Entry 4IG3 (X-ray diffraction, 1.95 A resolution); this record covers chains A and B.

Chain A:
Name: Reverse transcriptase/ribonuclease H
Organism: Human immunodeficiency virus type 1
Notes: EC 2.7.7.49, 2.7.7.7, 3.1.26.13; fragment: p66
UniProt: P03366 (POL_HV1B1); residues 1-555 here correspond to UniProt positions 600-1154 (UniProt number = residue number + 599)
Chain sequence (557 residues; row label = number of the first residue in the row; numbers below 1 keep their minus sign (Met-1 is residue -1)):
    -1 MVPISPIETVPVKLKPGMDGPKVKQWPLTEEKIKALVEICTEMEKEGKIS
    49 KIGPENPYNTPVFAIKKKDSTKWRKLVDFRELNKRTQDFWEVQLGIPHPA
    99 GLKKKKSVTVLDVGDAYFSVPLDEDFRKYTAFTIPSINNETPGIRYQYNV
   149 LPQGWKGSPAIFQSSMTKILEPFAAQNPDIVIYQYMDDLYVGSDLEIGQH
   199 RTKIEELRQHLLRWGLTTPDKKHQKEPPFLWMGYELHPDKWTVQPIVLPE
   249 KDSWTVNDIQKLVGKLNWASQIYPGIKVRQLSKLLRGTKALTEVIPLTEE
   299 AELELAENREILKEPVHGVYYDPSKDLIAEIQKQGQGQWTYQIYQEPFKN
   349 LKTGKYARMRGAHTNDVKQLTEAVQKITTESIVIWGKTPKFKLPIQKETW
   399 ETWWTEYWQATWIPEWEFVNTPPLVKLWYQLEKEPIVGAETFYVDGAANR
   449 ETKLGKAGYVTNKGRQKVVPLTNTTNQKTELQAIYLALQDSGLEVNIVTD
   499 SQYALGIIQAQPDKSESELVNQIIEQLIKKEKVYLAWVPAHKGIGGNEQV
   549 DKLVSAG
Not modelled in the structure: 555
Sequence notes: expression tag (-1 to 0); engineered mutation Ala172 (Lys771 in P03366), Ala173 (Lys772 in P03366), Ser280 (Cys879 in P03366)
Ligand contacts:
  - J94 ((5S)-6,6-dimethyl-5-[(6R)-8-oxo-6,8-dihydrofuro[3,4-e][1,3]benzodioxol-6-yl]-5,6,7,8-tetrahydro[1,3]dioxolo[4,5-g]isoquinolin-6-ium): Ile5, Glu6, Thr7, Val8, Ser162, Ser163, Lys166, Ile167
  - Rilpivirine (T27; 4-{[4-({4-[(E)-2-cyanoethenyl]-2,6-dimethylphenyl}amino)pyrimidin-2-yl]amino}benzonitrile): Pro95, Leu100, Lys101, Lys102, Lys103, Val106, Val179, Tyr181, Tyr188, Gly190, Pro225, Phe227, Leu228, Trp229, Leu234, His235, Pro236, Tyr318
Curated features (UniProtKB/Swiss-Prot):
  - region: Phe227 to His235 (RT 'primer grip')
  - motif: Trp398 to Trp414 (Tryptophan repeat motif)
  - binding site (Mg(2+)): Asp110, Asp185, Asp186, Asp443, Glu478, Asp498, Asp549
  - site: Trp401 (Essential for RT p66/p51 heterodimerization), Trp414 (Essential for RT p66/p51 heterodimerization), Phe440, Tyr441 (Cleavage)
What the authors report for this chain:
  - conformationally variable residues (side-chain flip): Lys166
  - binding site for J94: Glu6, Ser163, Lys166
  - catalytic residues: Asp185 (citing earlier work)

Chain B:
Name: P51 RT
Organism: Human immunodeficiency virus type 1 BH10
Notes: EC 2.7.7.49, 2.7.7.7, 3.1.26.13; fragment: p51
UniProt: P03366 (POL_HV1B1); residues 1-428 here correspond to UniProt positions 600-1027 (UniProt number = residue number + 599)
Chain sequence (429 residues; each row starts with the number of its first residue; numbering starts at 0):
     0 GPISPIETVPVKLKPGMDGPKVKQWPLTEEKIKALVEICTEMEKEGKISK
    50 IGPENPYNTPVFAIKKKDSTKWRKLVDFRELNKRTQDFWEVQLGIPHPAG
   100 LKKKKSVTVLDVGDAYFSVPLDEDFRKYTAFTIPSINNETPGIRYQYNVL
   150 PQGWKGSPAIFQSSMTKILEPFKKQNPDIVIYQYMDDLYVGSDLEIGQHR
   200 TKIEELRQHLLRWGLTTPDKKHQKEPPFLWMGYELHPDKWTVQPIVLPEK
   250 DSWTVNDIQKLVGKLNWASQIYPGIKVRQLSKLLRGTKALTEVIPLTEEA
   300 ELELAENREILKEPVHGVYYDPSKDLIAEIQKQGQGQWTYQIYQEPFKNL
   350 KTGKYARMRGAHTNDVKQLTEAVQKITTESIVIWGKTPKFKLPIQKETWE
   400 TWWTEYWQATWIPEWEFVNTPPLVKLWYQ
Not modelled in the structure: 0-4, 216-223
Sequence notes: expression tag (0); engineered mutation Ser280 (Cys879 in P03366)
Ligand contacts: J94 ((5S)-6,6-dimethyl-5-[(6R)-8-oxo-6,8-dihydrofuro[3,4-e][1,3]benzodioxol-6-yl]-5,6,7,8-tetrahydro[1,3]dioxolo[4,5-g]isoquinolin-6-ium): Lys49, Ile50, Gly51, Pro52
Curated features (UniProtKB/Swiss-Prot):
  - region: Phe227 to His235 (RT 'primer grip')
  - motif: Trp398 to Trp414 (Tryptophan repeat motif)
  - binding site (Mg(2+)): Asp110, Asp185, Asp186
  - site (Essential for RT p66/p51 heterodimerization): Trp401, Trp414

Chain A / chain B interface:
Residue-residue contacts (122; chain A residue first):
  Val8(A) - Pro52(B)  hydrophobic
  Val8(A) - Glu53(B)
  Pro9(A) - Glu53(B)
  Gln85(A) - Glu53(B)  hydrogen bond (side chain-backbone)
  Asp86(A) - Lys20(B)  salt bridge
  Asp86(A) - Pro55(B)
  Phe87(A) - Pro52(B)
  Phe87(A) - Pro55(B)
  Trp88(A) - Pro52(B)  hydrogen bond (backbone-backbone)
  Trp88(A) - Asn54(B)
  Trp88(A) - Pro55(B)
  Trp88(A) - Asn57(B)
  Trp88(A) - Thr131(B)
  Trp88(A) - Arg143(B)
  Val90(A) - Pro140(B)  hydrophobic
  Gly93(A) - Asn137(B)
  Pro95(A) - Asn136(B)
  Pro95(A) - Asn137(B)
  His96(A) - Asn136(B)  hydrogen bond (backbone-side chain)
  Gly99(A) - Asn136(B)
  Gly99(A) - Glu138(B)
  Leu100(A) - Asn136(B)
  Leu100(A) - Glu138(B)
  Lys101(A) - Glu138(B)  salt bridge
  Ser162(A) - Pro52(B)
  Thr165(A) - Pro140(B)
  Lys366(A) - Gln394(B)
  Glu370(A) - Gln394(B)  hydrogen bond
  Gln373(A) - Glu396(B)
  Gln373(A) - Thr397(B)  hydrogen bond
  Gln373(A) - Thr400(B)
  Gln373(A) - Trp401(B)  hydrogen bond
  Thr376(A) - Thr400(B)
  Thr376(A) - Trp401(B)
  Thr377(A) - Thr400(B)
  Ile380(A) - Pro25(B)  hydrophobic
  Ile380(A) - Leu26(B)
  Ile380(A) - Thr27(B)
  Val381(A) - Pro25(B)  hydrophobic
  Val381(A) - Ile135(B)
  Val381(A) - Asn136(B)  hydrogen bond (backbone-backbone)
  Ile382(A) - Ile135(B)
  Ile382(A) - Asn136(B)
  Trp383(A) - Ile135(B)
  Gly384(A) - Thr27(B)
  Gly384(A) - Glu28(B)  hydrogen bond (backbone-backbone)
  Gly384(A) - Ile135(B)
  Trp402(A) - Lys331(B)  hydrogen bond (backbone-side chain)
  Trp402(A) - His361(B)
  Trp402(A) - Thr362(B)
  Trp402(A) - Asp364(B)
  Tyr405(A) - Lys331(B)  hydrogen bond (backbone-side chain)
  Trp406(A) - Lys331(B)
  Trp406(A) - Val417(B)
  Trp406(A) - Asn418(B)
  Trp406(A) - Thr419(B)
  Trp406(A) - Pro420(B)
  Trp406(A) - Pro421(B)
  Trp406(A) - Lys424(B)  hydrogen bond (backbone-side chain)
  Gln407(A) - Lys331(B)  hydrogen bond (backbone-side chain)
  Gln407(A) - Asp364(B)
  Gln407(A) - Pro392(B)
  Gln407(A) - Ile393(B)
  Gln407(A) - Gln394(B)
  Gln407(A) - Val417(B)  hydrogen bond (side chain-backbone)
  Ala408(A) - Lys331(B)
  Ala408(A) - Trp337(B)  hydrophobic
  Ala408(A) - Asp364(B)
  Ala408(A) - Pro392(B)  hydrogen bond (backbone-backbone)
  Ala408(A) - Ile393(B)
  Thr409(A) - Asp364(B)  hydrogen bond (backbone-side chain)
  Thr409(A) - Val365(B)
  Trp410(A) - Thr362(B)
  Trp410(A) - Asn363(B)
  Trp410(A) - Val365(B)  hydrophobic
  Trp410(A) - Trp401(B)
  Trp410(A) - Tyr405(B)
  Pro412(A) - Trp401(B)  hydrophobic
  Pro433(A) - Asn255(B)
  Pro433(A) - Leu289(B)  hydrophobic
  Pro433(A) - Thr290(B)
  Val435(A) - Thr290(B)
  Thr439(A) - Ala288(B)
  Thr439(A) - Leu289(B)  hydrogen bond (side chain-backbone)
  Tyr441(A) - Val254(B)
  Tyr441(A) - Gln258(B)
  Tyr441(A) - Thr286(B)
  Tyr441(A) - Lys287(B)  hydrogen bond (side chain-backbone)
  Val458(A) - Thr286(B)
  Thr459(A) - Thr286(B)
  Asn460(A) - Thr286(B)
  Asn460(A) - Lys287(B)
  Asn460(A) - Ala288(B)
  Asn494(A) - Leu289(B)
  Val496(A) - Gln258(B)
  Val496(A) - Leu289(B)  hydrophobic
  Gly504(A) - Pro420(B)
  Gln507(A) - Pro420(B)
  Tyr532(A) - Asn255(B)  hydrogen bond
  Tyr532(A) - Lys259(B)  hydrogen bond
  Tyr532(A) - Leu289(B)  hydrophobic
  Ala534(A) - Gln258(B)
  Ala534(A) - Lys259(B)
  Trp535(A) - Leu422(B)
  Trp535(A) - Trp426(B)  hydrophobic
  Val536(A) - Gln258(B)
  Pro537(A) - Gly262(B)
  Pro537(A) - Asn265(B)
  Lys540(A) - Asn265(B)
  Lys540(A) - Val276(B)
  Lys540(A) - Ser280(B)  hydrogen bond (backbone-side chain)
  Gly541(A) - Ser280(B)
  Gly541(A) - Arg284(B)
  Ile542(A) - Leu283(B)
  Gly543(A) - Leu283(B)  hydrogen bond (backbone-backbone)
  Gly543(A) - Arg284(B)
  Gly543(A) - Gly285(B)
  Gly544(A) - Arg284(B)
  Gly544(A) - Gly285(B)
  Gly544(A) - Thr286(B)
  Glu546(A) - Arg284(B)
  Gln547(A) - Arg284(B)  hydrogen bond (side chain-backbone)
Other interface residues (no listed pair), chain A (68 interface residues in all): Leu92, Ile94, Ala158, Ile159, Lys166, Glu169, Thr369, Thr386, Thr403, Ile434, Gln500, Ala508
Other interface residues (no listed pair), chain B (62 interface residues in all): Lys22, Lys49, Tyr56, Val261, Lys281, Leu368

Overview:
68 residues of chain A and 62 residues of chain B are in contact, with 22 hydrogen bonds and 2 salt bridges.
Polar pairs include Asp86(A)-Lys20(B), Lys101(A)-Glu138(B) and Gln85(A)-Glu53(B). Compound J94 is bound
between chain A and chain B. From the paper: the catalytic residue Asp185(A); a binding site for J94 at
Glu6(A), Ser163(A) and Lys166(A).
Here chain A is Reverse transcriptase/ribonuclease H (Human immunodeficiency virus type 1) and chain B is P51
RT (Human immunodeficiency virus type 1 BH10). Entry 4IG3 (HIV-1 reverse transcriptase with bound fragment
near Knuckles site) was determined by X-ray diffraction, deposited together with 4ICL, 4ID5, 4IDK, 4IFV, 4IFY,
4IG0 and 4KFB.
